PDB entry 2VTG | X-ray diffraction, 2.45 A resolution | chain A

# Chain A
Protein: Ionized calcium-binding adapter molecule 2
From: Homo sapiens
UniProtKB: Q9BQI0 (IBA2_HUMAN); residues 1-150 here = UniProt positions 1-150
Amino-acid sequence (150 residues; row label = number of the first residue in the row):
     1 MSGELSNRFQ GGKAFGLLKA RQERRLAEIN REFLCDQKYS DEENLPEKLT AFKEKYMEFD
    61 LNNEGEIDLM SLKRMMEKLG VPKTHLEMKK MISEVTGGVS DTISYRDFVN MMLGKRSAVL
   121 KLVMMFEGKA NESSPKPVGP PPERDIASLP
Disordered / not traced: 1-16, 126-150
Swiss-Prot annotation at these positions:
  - binding site (Ca(2+)): Asp60, Asn62, Glu64, Glu66
  - modified residue: Ser2 (N-acetylserine), Ser134 (Phosphoserine)
Disulfides: Cys35 forms a disulfide with the same residue of a neighbouring copy of this chain
Bound ions: Zn2+ site 1: Glu28, Glu43, His85 (together with acetate ion); Zn2+ site 2 near Glu47 (its only coordinating residue here)
Reported in the primary citation:
  - self-association interface (contacts with another copy of this molecule); pairs are residue here / residue on that copy: Cys35-Cys35 (disulfide)
  - Zn2+ coordination: Glu28, Glu43
  - conformationally variable residues (loop rearrangement): Thr96 to Ser100
  - interface residues: Cys35

# In short
Glu28, Glu43 and His85 coordinate Zn2+ site 1. From UniProt: 4 Ca2+-binding residues. From the paper: the
interface residue Cys35; Zn2+ coordination by Glu28 and Glu43.
Chain A is Ionized calcium-binding adapter molecule 2 (Homo sapiens); the structure, Crystal Structure of
Human Iba2, trigonal crystal form, was determined by X-ray diffraction, deposited together with 2JJZ.
